PDB entry 8PSO | electron microscopy, 2.40 A resolution | chains B and S of the 6 polymer chains in the assembly

# Chain B
Protein: Putative PB1
Organism: Tilapia lake virus
UniProtKB: A0A1Y9SHW4 (A0A1Y9SHW4_9VIRU); residue numbers follow UniProt; this construct covers 1-519
Amino-acid sequence (519 residues; numbered 1 to 519; the number before each row is that of its first residue):
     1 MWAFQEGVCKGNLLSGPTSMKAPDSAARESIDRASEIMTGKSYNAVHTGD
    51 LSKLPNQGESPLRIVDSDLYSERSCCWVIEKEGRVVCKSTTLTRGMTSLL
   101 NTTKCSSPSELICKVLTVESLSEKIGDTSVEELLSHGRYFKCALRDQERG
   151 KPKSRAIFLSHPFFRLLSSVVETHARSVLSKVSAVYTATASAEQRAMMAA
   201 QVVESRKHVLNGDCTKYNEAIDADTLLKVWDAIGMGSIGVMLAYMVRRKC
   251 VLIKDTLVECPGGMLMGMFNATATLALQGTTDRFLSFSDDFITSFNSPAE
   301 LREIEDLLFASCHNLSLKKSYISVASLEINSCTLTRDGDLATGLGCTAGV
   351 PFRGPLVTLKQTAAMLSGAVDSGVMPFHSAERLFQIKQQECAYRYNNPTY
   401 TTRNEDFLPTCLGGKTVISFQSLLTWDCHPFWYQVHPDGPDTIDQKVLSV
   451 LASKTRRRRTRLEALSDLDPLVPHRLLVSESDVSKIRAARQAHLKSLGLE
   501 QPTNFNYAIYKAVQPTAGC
Unresolved in the structure: 516-519
Bound ions: Mg2+ site 1: Asp213, Cys214, Asp289 (shared with 1 residue of chain F); Mg2+ site 2: Asp213, Asp289 (shared with 1 residue of chain F)
Reported in the primary citation:
  - catalytic residues: Asp213, Asp289, Asp290
  - Mg2+ coordination: Asp213, Asp289, Asp290
  - binding site for the 1-nt DNA strand: Lys151, Arg155, Met266
  - specificity-determining residues: Asn270 (proposed by the authors, not directly observed)
  - binding site for 5' vRNA end - vRNA loop (chain S): Ile157, Arg165
  - conformationally variable residues (side-chain flip): Met266

# Chain S
Molecule: 5' vRNA end - vRNA loop
Sequence (40 nucleotides; numbered -24 to 15; the number before each row is that of its first residue; numbers below 1 keep their minus sign (G-24 is residue -24)):
   -24 GCAAAUCUUUCUCACGUCCUGACUUGUGAGUAAAAUUUGG
Unresolved in the structure: -24 to 0

# Chain B / chain S interface
Contacting residue pairs (46):
  Arg73(B) with G14(S), salt bridge to the phosphate
  Ser74(B) with G14(S), hydrogen bond to the phosphate
  Lys81(B) with U6(S), salt bridge to the phosphate
  Val85(B) with A7(S), base contact
  Val86(B) with A7(S), sugar contact
  Cys87(B) with A7(S), hydrogen bond to the base
  Lys88(B) with A7(S), sugar contact; A8(S), salt bridge to the phosphate
  Ser89(B) with A8(S), hydrogen bond to the phosphate
  Lys141(B) with A7(S), hydrogen bond to the phosphate; A8(S), salt bridge to the phosphate
  Ala143(B) with U13(S), sugar contact
  Leu144(B) with U13(S), hydrogen bond to the base
  Arg145(B) with U13(S), hydrogen bond to the base; G14(S), hydrogen bond to the base
  Asp146(B) with U13(S), hydrogen bond to the base
  Ile157(B) with U13(S), sugar contact; G14(S), sugar contact
  Phe158(B) with G14(S), hydrogen bond to the sugar
  Leu159(B) with U13(S), sugar contact; G14(S), sugar contact
  Arg165(B) with G15(S), phosphate contact
  Leu252(B) with A7(S), base contact
  Asp255(B) with A7(S), hydrogen bond to the base
  Met266(B) with G14(S), hydrogen bond to the base
  Gly267(B) with G15(S), hydrogen bond to the sugar
  Met268(B) with G15(S), hydrogen bond to the sugar
  Asn270(B) with G15(S), hydrogen bond to the base
  Leu448(B) with U11(S), base contact
  Ser449(B) with U11(S), base contact
  Ala452(B) with U11(S), hydrogen bond to the sugar
  Thr455(B) with A10(S), phosphate contact; U11(S), sugar contact; U12(S), hydrogen bond to the phosphate
  Arg456(B) with A4(S), base contact; G5(S), salt bridge to the phosphate; A9(S), sugar contact; A10(S), hydrogen bond to the phosphate
  Arg457(B) with A8(S), phosphate contact; A9(S), salt bridge to the phosphate; U12(S), phosphate contact; U13(S), salt bridge to the phosphate
  Arg458(B) with U11(S), hydrogen bond to the base
  Arg459(B) with A4(S), phosphate contact
  Arg461(B) with G3(S), hydrogen bond to the phosphate; A4(S), salt bridge to the phosphate
Interface residues without a listed pair, chain B (40 interface residues in all): Met20, Glu72, Arg84, Leu92, Lys254, Thr256, Leu257, Phe269

# Overview
The interface between chain B and chain S involves 40 residues on one side and 13 on the other; the contacts
include 19 hydrogen bonds and 8 salt bridges. Polar pairs include Cys87(B)-A7(S), Leu144(B)-U13(S) and
Arg145(B)-U13(S). The paper reports catalytic residues Asp213(B), Asp289(B) and Asp290(B); a binding site for
the 1-nt DNA strand at Lys151(B), Arg155(B) and Met266(B).
Chain B is Putative PB1 (Tilapia lake virus) and chain S is 5' vRNA end - vRNA loop; the structure, Tilapia
Lake Virus polymerase in vRNA initiation state (core only), was determined by electron microscopy (same
publication as 8PSN, 8PSQ, 8PSS, 8PSU, 8PSX, 8PSZ and 6 further entries).
